Entry 2X21 (X-ray diffraction, 1.75 A resolution); this record covers chain M.

# Chain M
Protein: Peridinin-chlorophyll A-binding protein, chloroplastic
Source organism: Amphidinium carterae
UniProt: P80484 (PCP1_AMPCA); residues 0-150 here correspond to UniProt positions 57-207 (UniProt number = residue number + 57)
Chain sequence (151 residues; row label = number of the first residue in the row; numbering starts at 0):
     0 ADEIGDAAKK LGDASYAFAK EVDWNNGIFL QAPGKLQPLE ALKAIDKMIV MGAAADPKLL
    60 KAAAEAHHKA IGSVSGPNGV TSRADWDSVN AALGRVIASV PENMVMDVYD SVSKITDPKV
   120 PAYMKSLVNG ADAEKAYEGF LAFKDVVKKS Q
Sequence notes: conflict Ser-87 (Asn144 in P80484), Asn-128 (Ser185 in P80484)
Ion coordination: Cd2+ site 1: Glu-2, Asp-5; Cd2+ site 2: Asp-5, Asp-22 (together with chloride ion); Cd2+ site 3: Glu-39 (together with chloride ion); Na+: Asp-55 (together with chloride ion); K+ site 1: Lys-68, Asp-84; K+ site 2: Glu-101, Lys-147; Cd2+ site 4: Asn-102, Asp-106; Cd2+ site 5: Asp-109, Asp-116 (together with chloride ion); K+ site 3: Glu-133 (together with chloride ion)
Residues lining bound ligands:
  - bacteriochlorophyll a (BCL): Leu-10, Ser-14, Phe-17, Trp-23, Leu-41, Ile-44, Ile-48, Leu-59, Ala-62, Ala-63, His-66, Ile-70, Trp-85, Asn-89, Leu-92, Tyr-108, Ala-132, Ala-135, Tyr-136, Phe-139
  - peridinin (PID), molecule 1: Phe-17, Val-21, Trp-23, Asn-25, Gly-26, Phe-28, Leu-29, Ala-31, Pro-32, Leu-35, Pro-37, Ala-40, Leu-41, Ile-44, Ile-114, Pro-120, Ala-121, Met-123, Lys-124, Val-127, Ala-132, Glu-133, Tyr-136
  - peridinin (PID), molecule 2: Trp-23, Asn-24, Leu-41, His-66, Ala-69, Ile-70, Val-73, Gly-78, Val-79, Thr-80, Trp-85, Val-88, Asn-89, Leu-92, Gly-93, Ile-96, Glu-101, Val-104, Met-105, Phe-139, Phe-142, Lys-143, Val-146, Lys-147, Gln-150
  - peridinin (PID), molecule 3: Ile-27, Phe-28, Gln-30, Ala-31, Pro-32, Gly-33, Ile-44, Met-47, Ile-48, Asp-116, Lys-118, Val-119, Tyr-122, Met-123
  - peridinin (PID), molecule 4: Met-47, Ile-48, Met-50, Gly-51, Leu-59, Lys-60, Ala-63, Ile-96, Val-104, Met-105, Val-107, Tyr-108, Tyr-136, Phe-139, Leu-140, Lys-143
Curated features (UniProtKB/Swiss-Prot):
  - site: His-66 (Chlorophyll a binding)

# In short
Chain M binds bacteriochlorophyll a and 4 copies of peridinin. Glu-2 and Asp-5 coordinate Cd2+ site 1. Asp-5
and Asp-22 coordinate Cd2+ site 2.
Chain M is Peridinin-chlorophyll A-binding protein, chloroplastic (Amphidinium carterae); the structure,
Structure of Peridinin-Chlorophyll-Protein reconstituted with BChl-a, was determined by X-ray diffraction
(same publication as 2X1Z).
